PDB entry 8I60 | X-ray diffraction, 2.30 A resolution | chains C and A

Chain C:
Name: YEATS domain-containing protein 4
From: Homo sapiens
Reference sequence: O95619 (YETS4_HUMAN); numbering as in UniProt (aligned over 11-150)
Chain sequence (142 residues; each row starts with the number of its first residue):
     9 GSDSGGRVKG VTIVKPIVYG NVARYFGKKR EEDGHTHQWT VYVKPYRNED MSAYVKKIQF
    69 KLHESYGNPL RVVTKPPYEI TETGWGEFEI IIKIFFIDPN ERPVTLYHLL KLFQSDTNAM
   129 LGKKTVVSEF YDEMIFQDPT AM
Disordered / not traced: 9-13, 36-37, 122-128, 150
Sequence notes: expression tag (9-10)
Curated features (UniProtKB/Swiss-Prot):
  - region: Trp93 to Glu97 (Diacetylated histone H3 binding)
  - site: Ser73 (Interacts with diacetylated histone H3)
  - cross-link: Lys37 (Glycyl lysine isopeptide (Lys-Gly) (interchain with G-Cter in SUMO2))
  - mutagenesis: His43 (H43A: Impaired binding to histone H3 succinylated at 'Lys-122' (H3K122succ)), Tyr74 (Y74A: Impaired binding to histone H3 diacetylated at 'Lys-14' and 'Lys-27' (H3K14ac and H3K27ac), and subsequent deposition of histone H2AZ1/H2A.Z into specific chromatin regions ...), Trp93 (W93A: Impaired binding to histone H3 diacetylated at 'Lys-14' and 'Lys-27' (H3K14ac and H3K27ac), and subsequent deposition of histone H2AZ1/H2A.Z into specific chromatin regions ...)
Reported in the primary citation:
  - specificity-determining residues: Leu120, Phe121
  - conformationally variable residues: Ser123 to Met128
  - mutagenesis - Y74A, W93A: decreased binding to MYC
  - mutagenesis - Y74A/W93A: unchanged stability
  - mutagenesis - Y74A, W93A: decreased signaling in response to p21 repression
  - mutagenesis - Y74A: decreased growth
  - mutagenesis - H43A: unchanged binding to H3K27ac
  - mutagenesis - H43S (2-fold): decreased binding to H3K27ac
  - mutagenesis - H43S: unchanged binding to MYC
  - mutagenesis - H43S: abolished localization to chromatin at the p21 locus
  - mutagenesis - Y74A/W93A: decreased localization to p21 promoter

Chain A:
Name: Ala-arg-kcr-ser-ala-pro
Chain sequence (13 residues; each row starts with the number of its first residue):
   197 ATKAARXSAP ATG
Disordered / not traced: 197-200, 207-209
Modified / non-standard residues: KCR (N-6-crotonyl-L-lysine) at position 203

How chain C and chain A interact:
Pairs across the interface (16):
  His43(C) - KCR_203(A)
  His71(C) - Ala201(A)
  His71(C) - KCR_203(A)
  Ser73(C) - KCR_203(A)
  Tyr74(C) - KCR_203(A)
  Thr91(C) - KCR_203(A)
  Gly92(C) - KCR_203(A)
  Trp93(C) - KCR_203(A)
  Trp93(C) - Ala205(A)  hydrophobic
  Gly94(C) - KCR_203(A)
  Gly94(C) - Ser204(A)
  Glu95(C) - Arg202(A)
  Glu95(C) - KCR_203(A)
  Glu95(C) - Ser204(A)  hydrogen bond (backbone-backbone)
  Phe96(C) - Arg202(A)
  Phe96(C) - KCR_203(A)
Also at the interface, not in a pair above, chain A (6 interface residues in all): Pro206
From the paper, about this interface:
  - interface residues, chain C: His43(C), Ser73(C), Tyr74(C), Trp93(C)
  - hot spots on chain C (mutagenesis) - Y74A, Y74A/W93A, W93A: abolished binding to Ala-arg-kcr-ser-ala-pro (chain A)
  - hot spots on chain C (mutagenesis) - H43A: decreased binding to Ala-arg-kcr-ser-ala-pro (chain A)

In short:
Chain C and chain A form an interface of 10 and 6 residues respectively, with 1 hydrogen bond. Its one
hydrogen bond, Glu95(C)-Ser204(A), is backbone to backbone. From the paper: Y74A, Y74A/W93A and W93A of chain
C abolish binding to Ala-arg-kcr-ser-ala-pro (chain A); interface residues His43(C), Ser73(C) and Tyr74(C)
among others; 5 substitutions were tested in all.
Here chain C is YEATS domain-containing protein 4 (Homo sapiens) and chain A is Ala-arg-kcr-ser-ala-pro. Entry
8I60 (Crystal structure of GAS41 YEATS domain in complex with histone H3K27cr) was determined by X-ray
diffraction.
